PDB entry 1RGQ | X-ray diffraction, 2.90 A resolution | chains B and C of the 4 polymer chains in the assembly

# Chain B
Name: NS3 Protease
Organism: Hepatitis C virus
Notes: EC 3.4.21.98
UniProt: P27958 (POLG_HCVH); residues 4-184 here correspond to UniProt positions 1026-1206 (UniProt number = residue number + 1022)
Sequence (200 residues; each row starts with the number of its first residue; numbers below 1 keep their minus sign (Met-7 is residue -7)):
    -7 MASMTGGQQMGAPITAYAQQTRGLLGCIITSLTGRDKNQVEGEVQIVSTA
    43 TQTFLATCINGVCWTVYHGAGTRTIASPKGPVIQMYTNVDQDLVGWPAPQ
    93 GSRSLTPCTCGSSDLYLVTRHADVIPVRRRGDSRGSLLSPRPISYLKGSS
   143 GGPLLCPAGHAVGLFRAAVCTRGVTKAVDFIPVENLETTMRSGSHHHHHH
Disordered / not traced: -7 to 0, 187-192
Glycans and other covalent adducts: compound AKP linked to Ser142
Construct notes: expression tag (-7 to 3, 185-192); conflict Thr167 (Ala1190 in P27958)
Bound ions: Zn2+: Cys100, Cys102, Cys148
Residues lining bound ligands: AKP (N-(pyrazin-2-ylcarbonyl)leucylisoleucyl-n~1~-{1-[2-({1-carboxy-2-[4-(phosphonooxy)phenyl]ethyl}amino)-1,1-dihydroxy-2-oxoethyl]but-3-enyl}-3-cyclohexylalaninamide): Gln44, Thr45, Phe46, His60, Gly61, Asp84, Arg126, Ile135, Leu138, Lys139, Gly140, Ser141, Phe157, Arg158, Ala159, Ala160, Val161, Cys162, Asp171

# Chain C
Name: NS4A peptide
UniProt: O39914 (O39914_9HEPC); residues 21-39 here correspond to UniProt positions 6-24 (UniProt number = residue number - 15)
Sequence (22 residues; row label = number of the first residue in the row):
    20 KGSVVIVGRIVLSGKPAIIPKK

# Interface between chain B and chain C
Residue-residue contacts (53; chain B residue first):
  Gln1(B) - Ser32(C)
  Thr7(B) - Leu31(C)
  Thr7(B) - Gly33(C)  hydrogen bond (side chain-backbone)
  Ala8(B) - Ile29(C)  hydrophobic
  Ala8(B) - Val30(C)
  Tyr9(B) - Arg28(C)
  Tyr9(B) - Ile29(C)
  Tyr9(B) - Val30(C)  hydrogen bond (backbone-backbone)
  Ala10(B) - Arg28(C)
  Gln11(B) - Gly27(C)
  Gln11(B) - Arg28(C)  hydrogen bond (backbone-backbone)
  Gln12(B) - Val26(C)
  Thr13(B) - Ile25(C)
  Thr13(B) - Val26(C)  hydrogen bond (backbone-backbone)
  Thr13(B) - Gly27(C)  hydrogen bond (side chain-backbone)
  Thr13(B) - Arg28(C)
  Arg14(B) - Ile25(C)
  Arg14(B) - Val26(C)
  Cys19(B) - Val24(C)  hydrophobic
  Cys19(B) - Val26(C)  hydrophobic
  Thr22(B) - Val24(C)
  Ser23(B) - Gly21(C)
  Ser23(B) - Ser22(C)  hydrogen bond (side chain-backbone)
  Ser23(B) - Val24(C)
  Glu33(B) - Arg28(C)  salt bridge
  Glu35(B) - Ile29(C)
  Glu35(B) - Val30(C)
  Glu35(B) - Leu31(C)  hydrogen bond (side chain-backbone)
  Glu35(B) - Ser32(C)  hydrogen bond
  Val36(B) - Arg28(C)
  Val36(B) - Ile29(C)  hydrogen bond (backbone-backbone)
  Gln37(B) - Ile25(C)
  Gln37(B) - Gly27(C)
  Ile38(B) - Ile25(C)
  Ile38(B) - Val26(C)  hydrogen bond (backbone-backbone)
  Ile38(B) - Gly27(C)  hydrogen bond (backbone-backbone)
  Ile38(B) - Arg28(C)
  Val39(B) - Val23(C)  hydrophobic
  Val39(B) - Val24(C)
  Ser40(B) - Val23(C)
  Ser40(B) - Val24(C)  hydrogen bond (backbone-backbone)
  Arg65(B) - Gly21(C)  hydrogen bond (side chain-backbone)
  Arg65(B) - Val23(C)
  Thr66(B) - Ser22(C)  hydrogen bond
  Thr66(B) - Val23(C)  hydrogen bond (backbone-backbone)
  Ile67(B) - Val23(C)
  Ala68(B) - Val23(C)  hydrogen bond (backbone-backbone)
  Ala68(B) - Val24(C)  hydrophobic
  Trp88(B) - Val23(C)  hydrophobic
  Leu97(B) - Leu31(C)  hydrophobic
  Val110(B) - Leu31(C)  hydrophobic
  Thr111(B) - Ile29(C)
  Arg112(B) - Ile29(C)
Other interface residues (no listed pair), chain B (39 interface residues in all): Ile6, Gly26, Asp28, Gln31, Gly34, Thr41, Ala62, Pro73, Pro91, Arg95, Leu147
Other interface residues (no listed pair), chain C (15 interface residues in all): Lys20, Lys34

# Overview
Chain B and chain C form an interface of 39 and 15 residues respectively; the contacts include 16 hydrogen
bonds and 1 salt bridge. Among the polar pairs are Glu33(B)-Arg28(C), Thr7(B)-Gly33(C) and Thr13(B)-Gly27(C).
Covalently linked compound AKP: at Ser142(B). Cys100(B), Cys102(B) and Cys148(B) coordinate Zn2+.
Chain B is NS3 Protease (Hepatitis C virus) and chain C is NS4A peptide; the structure, M9A HCV Protease
complex with pentapeptide keto-amide inhibitor, was determined by X-ray diffraction.
